PDB entry 4KVL | X-ray diffraction, 1.96 A resolution | chain A

# Chain A
Name: Fatty acid alpha-oxidase
Source organism: Oryza sativa
UniProt: Q9M5J1 (Q9M5J1_ORYSA); residue numbers follow UniProt; this construct covers 10-618
Sequence (621 residues; each row starts with the number of its first residue; numbers below 1 keep their minus sign (Met-2 is residue -2)):
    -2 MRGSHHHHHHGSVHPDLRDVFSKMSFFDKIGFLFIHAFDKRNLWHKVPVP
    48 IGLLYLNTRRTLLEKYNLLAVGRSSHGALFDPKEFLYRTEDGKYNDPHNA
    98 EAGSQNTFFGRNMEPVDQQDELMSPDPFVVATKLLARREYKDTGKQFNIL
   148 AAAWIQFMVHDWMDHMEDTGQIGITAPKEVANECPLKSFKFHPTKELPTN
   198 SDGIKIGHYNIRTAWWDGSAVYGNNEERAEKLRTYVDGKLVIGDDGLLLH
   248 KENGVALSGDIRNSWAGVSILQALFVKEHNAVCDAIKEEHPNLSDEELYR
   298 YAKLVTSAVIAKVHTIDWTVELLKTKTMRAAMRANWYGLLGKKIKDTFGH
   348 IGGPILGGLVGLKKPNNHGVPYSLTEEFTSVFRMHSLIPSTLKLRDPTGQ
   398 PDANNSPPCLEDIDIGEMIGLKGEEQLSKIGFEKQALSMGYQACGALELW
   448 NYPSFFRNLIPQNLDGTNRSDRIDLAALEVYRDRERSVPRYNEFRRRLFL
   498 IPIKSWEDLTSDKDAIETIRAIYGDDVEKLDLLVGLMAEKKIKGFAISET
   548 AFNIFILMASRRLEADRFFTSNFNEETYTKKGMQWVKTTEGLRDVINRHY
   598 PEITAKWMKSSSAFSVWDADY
Disordered / not traced: -2 to 8
Differences from the reference sequence: expression tag (-2 to 9); engineered mutation Phe379 (Tyr in Q9M5J1)
Metal / ion sites: Ca2+: Asp158, Thr210, Trp212, Asp214, Ser216; heme Fe: His382 (together with imidazole)
Small-molecule neighbours: heme (HEM): Phe106, Ala149, Ile152, Gln153, Val156, Met160, Asp161, His162, Glu164, Asn260, Ser261, Trp262, Thr376, Phe379, Arg380, Met381, His382, Leu384, Ile385, Ile416, Phe452, Phe453, Leu456, Pro458, Ile470, Leu472, Leu475, Arg479, Arg483
From the paper describing this entry:
  - binding site for palmitic acid: His311, Thr316, Phe552, Arg559
  - catalytic residues: Thr316 (proposed by the authors, not directly observed)
  - mutagenesis - Y379F: abolished catalytic activity (citing earlier work)
  - conformationally variable residues (side-chain flip): Phe552

# In short
Ligands of chain A: heme. Asp158, Thr210, Trp212, Asp214 and Ser216 form the Ca2+ site. From the paper: the
catalytic residue Thr316; Y379F abolishes catalytic activity.
Chain A is Fatty acid alpha-oxidase (Oryza sativa); the structure, Crystal structure of Oryza sativa fatty
acid alpha-dioxygenase Y379F with palmitic acid, was determined by X-ray diffraction, deposited together with
4KVJ and 4KVK.
